Entry 7ZM7 (electron microscopy, 2.77 A resolution); this record covers chains C and Z of the 43 polymer chains in the assembly.

[Chain C]
Molecule: NADH-ubiquinone oxidoreductase 49 kDa subunit-like protein
Source organism: Chaetomium thermophilum var. thermophilum DSM 1495
UniProtKB: G0SCG0 (G0SCG0_CHATD); aligned to UniProt positions 1-499 over residues 1-499 (the alignment contains insertions or deletions, so no single offset holds)
Amino-acid sequence (499 residues; each row starts with the number of its first residue):
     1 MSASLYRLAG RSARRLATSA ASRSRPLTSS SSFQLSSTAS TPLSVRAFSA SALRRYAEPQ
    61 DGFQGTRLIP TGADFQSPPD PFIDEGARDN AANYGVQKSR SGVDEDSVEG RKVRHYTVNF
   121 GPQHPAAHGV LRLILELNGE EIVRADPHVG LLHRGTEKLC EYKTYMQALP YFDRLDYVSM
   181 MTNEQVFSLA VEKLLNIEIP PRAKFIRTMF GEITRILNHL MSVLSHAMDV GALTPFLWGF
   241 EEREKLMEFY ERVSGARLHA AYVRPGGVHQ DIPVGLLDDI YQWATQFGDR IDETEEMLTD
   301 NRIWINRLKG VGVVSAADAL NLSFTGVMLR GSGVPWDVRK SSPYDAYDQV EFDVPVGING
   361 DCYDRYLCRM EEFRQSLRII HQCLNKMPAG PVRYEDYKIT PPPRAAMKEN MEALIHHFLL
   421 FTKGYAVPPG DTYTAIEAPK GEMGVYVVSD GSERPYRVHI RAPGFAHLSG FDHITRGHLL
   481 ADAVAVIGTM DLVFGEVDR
Not modelled in the structure: 1-56, 87-102
Modified positions: Arg154 (N3, N4-dimethylarginine; 2MR)
Residues lining bound ligands:
  - 1,2-Distearoyl-sn-glycerophosphoethanolamine (3PE): Arg302, Ile303, Asn306
  - 4Fe-4S cluster (SF4): Arg154, Arg174, His259

[Chain Z]
Molecule: NADH-ubiquinone oxidoreductase-like protein
Source organism: Chaetomium thermophilum var. thermophilum DSM 1495
UniProtKB: G0SEF0 (G0SEF0_CHATD); residues 1-188 here = UniProt positions 1-188
Amino-acid sequence (196 residues; row label = number of the first residue in the row):
     1 MASKAAAAAA SNAVSITKKY TVQSTGIWER IRRALVIDPN RSNGVPLNPY NRNPSPGDNP
    61 PLEYTDPVTI PAGDIADNPY WKRDFRRNYP RPSVIAQAQQ VALLSVGSAA QPRVELIGEE
   121 GTKALVAAEE EGKEKGVAKY LEEKGAEEAK RVLALTGGLP PTPSGQTMVT GQWDVHKYGL
   181 AEEQSYGGSY PCRSFV
Not modelled in the structure: 1-10
Sequence notes: insertion (189-196)

[Chain C / chain Z interface]
Contacting residue pairs - 88 pairs, chain C then chain Z:
  Leu195(C) - Arg86(Z)
  Asn196(C) - Phe85(Z)  hydrogen bond (side chain-backbone)
  Asn196(C) - Asn88(Z)  hydrogen bond (side chain-backbone)
  Asn196(C) - Tyr89(Z)
  Asn196(C) - Pro90(Z)
  Lys245(C) - Gly44(Z)  hydrogen bond (side chain-backbone)
  Glu248(C) - Arg52(Z)  salt bridge
  Arg252(C) - Arg52(Z)
  Arg252(C) - Pro56(Z)
  Asp271(C) - Tyr64(Z)  hydrogen bond
  Val274(C) - Asn59(Z)
  Val274(C) - Tyr64(Z)  hydrophobic
  Asp279(C) - Asn51(Z)
  Asp279(C) - Arg52(Z)  hydrogen bond (side chain-backbone)
  Tyr281(C) - Tyr20(Z)  hydrophobic
  Gln282(C) - Tyr20(Z)
  Gln282(C) - Tyr50(Z)  hydrogen bond (side chain-backbone)
  Gln282(C) - Asn51(Z)
  Thr285(C) - Lys19(Z)  hydrogen bond (side chain-backbone)
  Thr285(C) - Tyr20(Z)
  Gln286(C) - Thr21(Z)
  Gln286(C) - Ser42(Z)
  Gln286(C) - Gly44(Z)
  Asp289(C) - Lys19(Z)  salt bridge
  Asp289(C) - Asn40(Z)
  Asp289(C) - Arg41(Z)
  Asp289(C) - Ser42(Z)  hydrogen bond (side chain-backbone)
  Arg290(C) - Ser42(Z)  hydrogen bond (side chain-backbone)
  Arg290(C) - Asn43(Z)
  Arg290(C) - Gly44(Z)
  Glu293(C) - Arg41(Z)
  Glu296(C) - Ile37(Z)
  Glu296(C) - Arg41(Z)  salt bridge
  Thr299(C) - Tyr190(Z)
  Asp300(C) - Tyr190(Z)  hydrogen bond
  Lys309(C) - Pro191(Z)
  Pro335(C) - Tyr178(Z)
  Pro335(C) - Phe195(Z)  hydrophobic
  Trp336(C) - Tyr178(Z)
  Asp337(C) - Tyr178(Z)  hydrogen bond (backbone-side chain)
  Lys340(C) - Thr167(Z)
  Lys340(C) - His176(Z)  hydrogen bond (backbone-side chain)
  Lys340(C) - Tyr178(Z)
  Ser341(C) - Gln166(Z)
  Ser341(C) - Thr167(Z)  hydrogen bond (backbone-side chain)
  Ser341(C) - Tyr178(Z)  hydrogen bond
  Ser342(C) - Gln166(Z)
  Pro343(C) - Gln166(Z)
  Pro343(C) - Thr167(Z)
  Asp353(C) - Ala181(Z)
  Asp353(C) - Phe195(Z)
  Asp353(C) - Val196(Z)
  Val354(C) - Arg193(Z)
  Val354(C) - Ser194(Z)
  Val354(C) - Phe195(Z)  hydrogen bond (backbone-backbone)
  Pro355(C) - Cys192(Z)  hydrophobic
  Pro355(C) - Arg193(Z)
  Val356(C) - Cys192(Z)
  Val356(C) - Arg193(Z)  hydrogen bond (backbone-backbone)
  Val356(C) - Phe195(Z)  hydrophobic
  Gly357(C) - Pro191(Z)
  Ile358(C) - Pro191(Z)  hydrogen bond (backbone-backbone)
  Ile358(C) - Arg193(Z)
  Asn359(C) - Pro191(Z)
  Tyr363(C) - Tyr190(Z)
  Asp364(C) - Pro191(Z)
  Leu367(C) - Tyr186(Z)  hydrogen bond (backbone-side chain)
  Leu367(C) - Pro191(Z)
  Leu367(C) - Cys192(Z)
  Cys368(C) - Cys192(Z)  hydrogen bond
  Met370(C) - Tyr186(Z)
  Glu371(C) - Ser185(Z)  hydrogen bond
  Glu371(C) - Tyr186(Z)
  Gly390(C) - Pro67(Z)
  Pro391(C) - Pro67(Z)
  Pro391(C) - Thr69(Z)
  Glu395(C) - Ala72(Z)
  Glu395(C) - Gly73(Z)
  Glu395(C) - Arg83(Z)  hydrogen bond (backbone-side chain)
  Asp396(C) - Tyr80(Z)  hydrogen bond
  Asp396(C) - Arg83(Z)  salt bridge
  Lys398(C) - Tyr80(Z)
  Lys398(C) - Arg86(Z)
  Ile399(C) - Arg86(Z)
  Ala426(C) - Arg86(Z)  hydrogen bond (backbone-side chain)
  Pro428(C) - Arg86(Z)
  Pro428(C) - Tyr89(Z)  hydrophobic
  Pro429(C) - Tyr89(Z)
Other interface residues (no listed pair), chain C (55 interface residues in all): Gly275, Asp292, Glu295, Phe352, Tyr394, Pro403, Tyr425
Other interface residues (no listed pair), chain Z (44 interface residues in all): Lys18, Asp66, Val68, Arg87

[Summary]
The interface between chain C and chain Z involves 55 residues on one side and 44 on the other; the contacts
include 23 hydrogen bonds and 4 salt bridges. Polar contacts include Glu248(C)-Arg52(Z), Asp289(C)-Lys19(Z)
and Glu296(C)-Arg41(Z). Chain C binds 1,2-Distearoyl-sn-glycerophosphoethanolamine and 4Fe-4S cluster.
Chain C is NADH-ubiquinone oxidoreductase 49 kDa subunit-like protein and chain Z is NADH-ubiquinone
oxidoreductase-like protein, both from Chaetomium thermophilum var. thermophilum DSM 1495; the structure,
CryoEM structure of mitochondrial complex I from Chaetomium thermophilum (inhibited by DDM), was determined by
electron microscopy together with 7ZM8, 7ZMB, 7ZME, 7ZMG and 7ZMH from the same study.
